6RE8 - chains 4 and 7 of the 31 polymer chains in the assembly; structure by electron microscopy, 3.80 A resolution.

== Chain 4 ==
Protein: Mitochondrial ATP synthase associated protein ASA4
Organism: Polytomella sp. Pringsheim 198.80
Reference sequence: D7NIZ2 (D7NIZ2_9CHLO); residue numbers follow UniProt; this construct covers 1-294
Chain sequence (294 residues; numbered 1 to 294; the number before each row is that of its first residue):
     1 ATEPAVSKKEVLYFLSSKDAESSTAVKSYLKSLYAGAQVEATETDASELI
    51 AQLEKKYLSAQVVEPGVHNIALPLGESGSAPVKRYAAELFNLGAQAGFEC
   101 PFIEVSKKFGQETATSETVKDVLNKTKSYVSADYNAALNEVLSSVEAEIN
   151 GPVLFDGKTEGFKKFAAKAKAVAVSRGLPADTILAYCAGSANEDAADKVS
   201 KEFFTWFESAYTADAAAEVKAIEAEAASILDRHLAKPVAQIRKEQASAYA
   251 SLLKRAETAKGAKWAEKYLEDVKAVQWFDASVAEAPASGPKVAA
Unresolved in the structure: 1-4

== Chain 7 ==
Protein: Mitochondrial ATP synthase associated protein ASA7
Organism: Polytomella sp. Pringsheim 198.80
Reference sequence: D8V7I2 (D8V7I2_9CHLO); residues 1-190 here = UniProt positions 1-190
Chain sequence (190 residues; numbered 1 to 190; the number before each row is that of its first residue):
     1 MSSVRAGVEAGRRDLTTFTFSGLQDAPVAALSGSIKLNVAAKAGKAEVTV
    51 AAGAAKAATQVSAAALRKLSGSKISLAEVARISVLHSSIQNYLLSLSNER
   101 YQLLSQWPDFTTMYGKDFYYRAHPEDLKKFYDAADEYYKLYETVTEFDSL
   151 SALASQVVPNYAARRRSTVHPAIGSTVADGAFTNFLLSKQ
Unresolved in the structure: 1-14

== Chain 4 / chain 7 interface ==
Pairs across the interface - 114 pairs, chain 4 then chain 7:
  Lys-56(4) / Thr-168(7)
  Val-63(4) / Pro-171(7)  hydrophobic
  Glu-64(4) / Ala-162(7)
  Glu-64(4) / Arg-166(7)  salt bridge
  Val-67(4) / Leu-85(7)
  Val-67(4) / Tyr-161(7)  hydrophobic
  His-68(4) / Ser-83(7)  hydrogen bond (backbone-side chain)
  His-68(4) / Val-84(7)  hydrogen bond (backbone-backbone)
  His-68(4) / Leu-85(7)  hydrogen bond (backbone-backbone)
  His-68(4) / Val-158(7)
  His-68(4) / Ala-162(7)
  Asn-69(4) / Val-84(7)
  Ile-70(4) / Leu-85(7)
  Ala-71(4) / Val-84(7)  hydrophobic
  Ala-71(4) / Ser-88(7)
  Leu-72(4) / Leu-85(7)  hydrophobic
  Leu-72(4) / Ser-88(7)  hydrogen bond (backbone-side chain)
  Leu-72(4) / Ile-89(7)  hydrophobic
  Leu-72(4) / Tyr-161(7)
  Leu-74(4) / Ser-88(7)
  Leu-74(4) / Ile-89(7)  hydrophobic
  Leu-74(4) / Tyr-92(7)  hydrophobic
  Tyr-85(4) / Tyr-161(7)  hydrogen bond
  Tyr-85(4) / Arg-165(7)
  Leu-89(4) / Arg-165(7)
  Leu-89(4) / Pro-171(7)
  Leu-89(4) / Ala-172(7)  hydrophobic
  Phe-90(4) / Ala-172(7)  hydrophobic
  Gly-93(4) / His-170(7)
  Phe-98(4) / Val-169(7)
  Phe-98(4) / His-170(7)
  Phe-98(4) / Pro-171(7)
  Glu-99(4) / His-170(7)  hydrogen bond (backbone-side chain)
  Pro-101(4) / His-170(7)
  Pro-101(4) / Ile-173(7)
  Phe-102(4) / Val-177(7)  hydrophobic
  Phe-102(4) / Gly-180(7)
  Phe-102(4) / Ala-181(7)  hydrophobic
  Glu-104(4) / Val-169(7)
  Val-105(4) / Val-169(7)  hydrophobic
  Val-105(4) / Ile-173(7)  hydrophobic
  Val-105(4) / Ala-181(7)  hydrophobic
  Phe-109(4) / Ala-178(7)
  Phe-109(4) / Phe-182(7)  hydrophobic
  Phe-109(4) / Phe-185(7)
  Gly-110(4) / Phe-185(7)
  Thr-113(4) / Phe-185(7)
  Ser-116(4) / Gln-190(7)
  Val-122(4) / Phe-185(7)  hydrophobic
  Leu-123(4) / Phe-182(7)  hydrophobic
  Thr-126(4) / Phe-182(7)
  Tyr-129(4) / Val-169(7)  hydrophobic
  Tyr-129(4) / Ala-178(7)
  Val-130(4) / Asp-179(7)
  Val-130(4) / Phe-182(7)  hydrophobic
  Ser-131(4) / Asp-179(7)
  Tyr-134(4) / Asp-179(7)
  Tyr-134(4) / Thr-183(7)  hydrogen bond
  Leu-138(4) / Phe-182(7)  hydrophobic
  Leu-138(4) / Leu-186(7)  hydrophobic
  Phe-155(4) / Leu-186(7)  hydrophobic
  Phe-155(4) / Gln-190(7)
  Asp-156(4) / Gln-190(7)
  Gly-157(4) / Lys-189(7)
  Phe-162(4) / Leu-186(7)
  Phe-162(4) / Ser-188(7)
  Phe-165(4) / Leu-186(7)  hydrophobic
  Ala-166(4) / Leu-187(7)  hydrophobic
  Lys-170(4) / Leu-187(7)
  Ala-173(4) / Thr-183(7)
  Leu-178(4) / Gly-180(7)
  Leu-178(4) / Thr-183(7)
  Ala-180(4) / Thr-183(7)
  Ile-183(4) / Gly-180(7)
  Ile-183(4) / Asn-184(7)
  Leu-184(4) / Asn-184(7)
  Leu-184(4) / Leu-187(7)
  Leu-184(4) / Ser-188(7)
  Cys-187(4) / Asn-184(7)  hydrogen bond
  Trp-206(4) / Thr-176(7)
  Trp-206(4) / Gly-180(7)
  Phe-207(4) / Val-177(7)  hydrophobic
  Ala-210(4) / Thr-176(7)  hydrogen bond (backbone-side chain)
  Ala-210(4) / Val-177(7)  hydrophobic
  Asp-214(4) / Gly-174(7)  hydrogen bond (side chain-backbone)
  Asp-214(4) / Thr-176(7)
  Asp-214(4) / Val-177(7)
  Glu-218(4) / Arg-164(7)  salt bridge
  Glu-218(4) / Arg-165(7)  salt bridge
  Ile-222(4) / Val-157(7)  hydrophobic
  Glu-223(4) / Tyr-92(7)
  Glu-225(4) / Val-157(7)
  Ala-226(4) / Leu-93(7)
  Ala-227(4) / Leu-96(7)  hydrophobic
  Ile-229(4) / Gln-156(7)
  Leu-230(4) / Leu-96(7)  hydrophobic
  Leu-230(4) / Leu-153(7)  hydrophobic
  Asp-231(4) / Arg-100(7)  salt bridge
  His-233(4) / Ser-149(7)  hydrogen bond
  His-233(4) / Leu-153(7)
  Leu-234(4) / Arg-100(7)
  Leu-234(4) / Thr-143(7)
  Lys-236(4) / Thr-143(7)  hydrogen bond (backbone-side chain)
  Val-238(4) / Glu-142(7)
  Val-238(4) / Thr-143(7)
  Val-238(4) / Glu-146(7)
  Ile-241(4) / Thr-143(7)
  Arg-242(4) / Glu-146(7)  salt bridge
  Gln-245(4) / Ser-149(7)  hydrogen bond (side chain-backbone)
  Gln-245(4) / Ala-152(7)
  Val-275(4) / Arg-81(7)
  Phe-278(4) / Arg-81(7)
  Asp-279(4) / Arg-81(7)  salt bridge
  Pro-290(4) / Val-79(7)  hydrophobic
Other interface residues (no listed pair), chain 4 (80 interface residues in all): Gly-75, Lys-108, Val-119, Lys-158, Ala-169, Arg-176, Tyr-211, Ala-213, Ala-235, Pro-237, Val-292
Other interface residues (no listed pair), chain 7 (56 interface residues in all): Ala-80, Ile-82, Ser-97, Lys-139, Leu-140, Val-144, Asp-148, Leu-150, Ser-175

== Summary ==
The interface between chain 4 and chain 7 involves 80 residues on one side and 56 on the other, with 13
hydrogen bonds and 6 salt bridges. Among the polar pairs are Glu-64(4)/Arg-166(7), Glu-218(4)/Arg-164(7) and
Glu-218(4)/Arg-165(7).
Here chain 4 is Mitochondrial ATP synthase associated protein ASA4 and chain 7 is Mitochondrial ATP synthase
associated protein ASA7, both from Polytomella sp. Pringsheim 198.80. Entry 6RE8 (Cryo-EM structure of
Polytomella F-ATP synthase, Rotary substate 2D, composite map) was determined by electron microscopy together
with 6RD4, 6RD5, 6RD6, 6RD7, 6RD8, 6RD9 and 46 further entries from the same study.
